PDB entry 4IA5 | X-ray diffraction, 2.22 A resolution | chains A and B

Chain A (and B):
Name: Myosin-crossreactive antigen
Organism: Lactobacillus acidophilus
Notes: chain B of this document is another copy of the same molecule, construct and numbering; everything in this record applies to it too
UniProt: Q5FL96 (Q5FL96_LACAC); residue numbers follow UniProt; this construct covers 1-591
Sequence (591 residues; row label = number of the first residue in the row):
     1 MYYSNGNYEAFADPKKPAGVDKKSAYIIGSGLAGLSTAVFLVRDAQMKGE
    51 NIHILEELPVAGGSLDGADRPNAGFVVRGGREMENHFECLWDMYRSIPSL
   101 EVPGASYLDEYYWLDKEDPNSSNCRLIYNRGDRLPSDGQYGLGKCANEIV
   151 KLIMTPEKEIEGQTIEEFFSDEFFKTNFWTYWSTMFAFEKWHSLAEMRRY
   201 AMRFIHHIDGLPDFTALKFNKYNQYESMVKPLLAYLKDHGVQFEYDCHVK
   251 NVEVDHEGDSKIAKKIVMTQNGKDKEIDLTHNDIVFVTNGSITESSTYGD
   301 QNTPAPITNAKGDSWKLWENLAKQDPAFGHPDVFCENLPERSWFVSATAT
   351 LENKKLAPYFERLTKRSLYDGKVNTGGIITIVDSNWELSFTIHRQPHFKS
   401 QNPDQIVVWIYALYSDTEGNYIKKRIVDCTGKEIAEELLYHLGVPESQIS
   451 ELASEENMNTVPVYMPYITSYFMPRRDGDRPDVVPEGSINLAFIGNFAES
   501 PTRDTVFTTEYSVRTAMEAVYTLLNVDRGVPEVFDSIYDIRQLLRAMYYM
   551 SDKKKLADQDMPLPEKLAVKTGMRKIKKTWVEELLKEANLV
Not modelled in the structure: 61-74 (chain B: 61-72)
Modified / non-standard residues: Mse1, Mse47, Mse83, Mse93, Mse154, Mse185, Mse197, Mse202, Mse228, Mse268, Mse458, Mse465, Mse473, Mse517, Mse547, Mse550, Mse561, Mse573 (selenomethionine; parent Met)
Bound ions: K+ site 1: S367, D370, K372, V373; K+ site 2 near D535 (its only coordinating residue here)

How chain A and chain B interact:
Pairs across the interface - 105 pairs, chain A then chain B:
  Y2(A) with Y112(B), hydrogen bond; K116(B), hydrogen bond
  N5(A) with H86(B); F534(B)
  G6(A) with E88(B)
  N7(A) with A10(B); E88(B), hydrogen bond (backbone-side chain)
  Y8(A) with N85(B); W91(B); L108(B), hydrophobic; Y111(B); Y112(B), hydrophobic; D115(B); K218(B)
  E9(A) with Y112(B), hydrogen bond
  A10(A) with N7(B); F11(B)
  F11(A) with A10(B); F11(B), hydrophobic; D92(B); R95(B); L108(B), hydrophobic
  A12(A) with L108(B); D109(B); Y112(B), hydrophobic
  D13(A) with D109(B), hydrogen bond (backbone-side chain); W113(B), hydrogen bond (backbone-side chain)
  P14(A) with W113(B)
  K15(A) with W113(B); E117(B), salt bridge
  N85(A) with Y8(B)
  H86(A) with N5(B)
  E88(A) with G6(B); N7(B), hydrogen bond (side chain-backbone)
  W91(A) with Y8(B); F11(B)
  D92(A) with F11(B)
  R95(A) with F11(B)
  L108(A) with Y8(B), hydrophobic; F11(B), hydrophobic; A12(B)
  D109(A) with D13(B), hydrogen bond (side chain-backbone)
  Y111(A) with Y8(B)
  Y112(A) with Y2(B), hydrogen bond; Y8(B); E9(B), hydrogen bond; A12(B), hydrophobic; D527(B); R528(B); G529(B)
  W113(A) with D13(B), hydrogen bond (side chain-backbone); P14(B); K15(B)
  K116(A) with Y2(B), hydrogen bond; D527(B), salt bridge
  E117(A) with K15(B), salt bridge
  I153(A) with W580(B)
  Mse154(A) with T579(B); W580(B), hydrogen bond (backbone-backbone); V581(B), hydrophobic
  P156(A) with K578(B); T579(B); W580(B); E583(B)
  E159(A) with K578(B), salt bridge
  R198(A) with W580(B)
  Mse202(A) with W580(B), hydrophobic
  K218(A) with Y8(B)
  D527(A) with Y112(B); K116(B), salt bridge
  R528(A) with Y112(B)
  G529(A) with Y112(B)
  P531(A) with N7(B)
  E532(A) with R541(B), salt bridge
  F534(A) with N5(B)
  D535(A) with D539(B); R541(B), salt bridge
  I537(A) with W580(B)
  Y538(A) with Y538(B); D539(B); I540(B), hydrogen bond (backbone-backbone); R541(B); W580(B), hydrophobic; L584(B), hydrophobic
  D539(A) with D535(B); Y538(B)
  I540(A) with Y538(B), hydrogen bond (backbone-backbone); I540(B), hydrophobic
  R541(A) with E532(B), salt bridge; D535(B), salt bridge; Y538(B)
  K578(A) with P156(B); K158(B); E159(B), salt bridge
  T579(A) with Mse154(B)
  W580(A) with I153(B); Mse154(B), hydrogen bond (backbone-backbone); R198(B); Mse202(B), hydrophobic; I537(B); Y538(B), hydrophobic
  V581(A) with Mse154(B)
  E583(A) with P156(B); K158(B)
  L584(A) with Y538(B), hydrophobic
Also at the interface, not in a pair above, chain A (52 interface residues in all): D115, A568
Also at the interface, not in a pair above, chain B (53 interface residues in all): P531, K575

Summary:
Chain A and chain B form an interface of 52 and 53 residues respectively; the contacts include 16 hydrogen
bonds and 10 salt bridges. Among the polar pairs are K15(A)-E117(B), K116(A)-D527(B) and E159(A)-K578(B). The
K+ site 1 is built by S367(A), D370(A), K372(A) and V373(A).
Chain A and chain B are both Myosin-crossreactive antigen (Lactobacillus acidophilus); the structure,
Hydratase from Lactobacillus acidophilus - SeMet derivative (apo LAH), was determined by X-ray diffraction.
